Entry 6N2X (X-ray diffraction, 3.00 A resolution); this record covers chains L and H of the 4 polymer chains in the assembly.

Chain L:
Protein: Fab 2G12 light chain
Organism: Homo sapiens
Reference sequence: P0DOX7 (IGK_HUMAN); residues 109-213 carry their UniProt numbers (105 of 213 residues fall inside the UniProt entry; the rest is not from it)
Sequence (213 residues; row label = number of the first residue in the row):
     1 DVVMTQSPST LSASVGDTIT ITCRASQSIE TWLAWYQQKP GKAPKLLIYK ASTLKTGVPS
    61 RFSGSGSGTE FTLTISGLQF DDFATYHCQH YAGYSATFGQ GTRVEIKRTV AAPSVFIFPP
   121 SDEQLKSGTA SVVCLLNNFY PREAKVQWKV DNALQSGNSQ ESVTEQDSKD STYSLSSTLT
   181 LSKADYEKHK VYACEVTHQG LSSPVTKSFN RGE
Cystine bridges: Cys23-Cys88, Cys134-Cys194

Chain H:
Protein: Fab 2G12 heavy chain
Organism: Homo sapiens
Reference sequence: P0DOX5 (IGG1_HUMAN); the construct has insertions or renumbered stretches relative to UniProt, so the offset changes along the chain: 114-128 = UniProt 120-134; 131-154 = UniProt 135-158; 162-169 = UniProt 161-168; 171-180 = UniProt 169-178; 3 more segments
Sequence (224 residues; row label = number of the first residue in the row; note: 14 numbers in that range are skipped by the numbering (no residue carries them; nothing is unmodelled there); a row labelled like 82A-82C holds insertion residues (82A, then the next letters in order)):
     1 EVQLVESGGG LVKAGGSLIL SCGVSNFRIS AHTMNWVRRV PGGGLEWVAS IS
   52A T
    53 SSTYRDYADA VKGRFTVSRD DLEDFVYLQM
82A-82C HKM
    83 RVEDTAIYYC ARKGSDRL
100A-100F SDNDPF
   101 DAWGPGTVVT VSPASTKGPS VFPLAPSS
   131 KSTSGGTAAL GCLVKDYFPE PVTV
   156 SW
   162 NSGALTSG
   171 VHTFPAVLQS
   182 SGLYSLSSVV TVPSSSLGT
   203 Q
   205 TYICNVNHKP SNTKVDKK
   225 VEPK
Not modelled in the structure: 131-136
Cystine bridges: Cys22-Cys92, Cys142-Cys208

Interface between chain L and chain H:
Contacting residue pairs (40):
  Trp32(L) - Asn100C(H)
  Tyr36(L) - Pro100E(H)
  Tyr36(L) - Phe100F(H)  hydrogen bond (side chain-backbone)
  Tyr36(L) - Trp103(H)
  Gln38(L) - Arg39(H)  hydrogen bond
  Gln38(L) - Leu45(H)
  Gln38(L) - Tyr91(H)  hydrogen bond
  Lys42(L) - Tyr91(H)
  Ala43(L) - Trp103(H)  hydrophobic
  Ala43(L) - Gly104(H)
  Pro44(L) - Trp103(H)  hydrophobic
  Leu46(L) - Pro100E(H)  hydrophobic
  Leu46(L) - Phe100F(H)
  Leu46(L) - Asp101(H)
  Tyr49(L) - Ser97(H)
  Tyr49(L) - Pro100E(H)  hydrophobic
  Lys55(L) - Asp101(H)  hydrogen bond (side chain-backbone)
  Thr56(L) - Asp98(H)
  Thr85(L) - Arg39(H)
  His87(L) - Gly43(H)
  His87(L) - Leu45(H)
  Gln89(L) - Phe100F(H)
  Tyr91(L) - Asn100C(H)  hydrogen bond (backbone-side chain)
  Tyr91(L) - Asp100D(H)
  Tyr91(L) - Pro100E(H)
  Ala92(L) - Lys95(H)  hydrogen bond (backbone-side chain)
  Ala92(L) - Asn100C(H)
  Gly93(L) - Lys95(H)
  Gly93(L) - Asn100C(H)  hydrogen bond (backbone-side chain)
  Tyr94(L) - Trp47(H)
  Tyr94(L) - Ser50(H)  hydrogen bond (backbone-side chain)
  Tyr94(L) - Ser52(H)
  Tyr94(L) - Tyr56(H)
  Tyr94(L) - Asp58(H)
  Ser95(L) - Trp47(H)
  Ser95(L) - Asp58(H)
  Ala96(L) - Trp47(H)
  Phe98(L) - Leu45(H)
  Phe98(L) - Trp47(H)
  Gln100(L) - Gly44(H)
Other interface residues (no listed pair), chain L (26 interface residues in all): Ala34, Lys39, Pro40, Gly41, Gly99
Other interface residues (no listed pair), chain H (25 interface residues in all): Thr33, Val37, Glu46, Asp100B, Pro105

In short:
The interface between chain L and chain H involves 26 residues on one side and 25 on the other; the contacts
include 8 hydrogen bonds. Polar contacts include Tyr36(L)-Phe100F(H), Gln38(L)-Arg39(H) and Gln38(L)-Tyr91(H).
Chain L is Fab 2G12 light chain and chain H is Fab 2G12 heavy chain, both from Homo sapiens; the structure,
Anti-HIV-1 Fab 2G12 + Man9 re-refinement, was determined by X-ray diffraction (same publication as 6N32 and
6N35).
